PDB entry 6JQA | X-ray diffraction, 2.40 A resolution | chains B and D of the 4 polymer chains in the assembly

# Chain B
Name: Phytoplasmal effector causing phyllody 1
Source organism: Onion yellows phytoplasma OY-W
UniProtKB: X5IFG3 (X5IFG3_ONYPH); residues 1-91 here correspond to UniProt positions 35-125 (UniProt number = residue number + 34)
Sequence (91 residues; numbered 1 to 91; the number before each row is that of its first residue):
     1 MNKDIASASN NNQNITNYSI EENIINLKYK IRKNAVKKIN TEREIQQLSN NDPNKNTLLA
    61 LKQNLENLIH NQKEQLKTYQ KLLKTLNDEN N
Not modelled in the structure: 1-3
Modified positions: Tyr18 (3,5-diiodotyrosine; TYI); Tyr29 (3,5-diiodotyrosine; TYI); Tyr79 (3,5-diiodotyrosine; TYI)

# Chain D
Name: Phytoplasmal effector causing phyllody 1
Source organism: Onion yellows phytoplasma OY-W
UniProtKB: X5IFG3 (X5IFG3_ONYPH); residues 1-91 here correspond to UniProt positions 35-125 (UniProt number = residue number + 34)
Sequence (91 residues; numbered 1 to 91; the number before each row is that of its first residue):
     1 MNKDIASASN NNQNITNYSI EENIINLKYK IRKNAVKKIN TEREIQQLSN NDPNKNTLLA
    61 LKQNLENLIH NQKEQLKTYQ KLLKTLNDEN N
Not modelled in the structure: 1-10
Modified positions: Tyr29 (3-iodo-tyrosine; IYR); Tyr79 (3,5-diiodotyrosine; TYI)

# Interface between chain B and chain D
Pairs across the interface - 17 pairs, chain B then chain D:
  Thr57(B) - Thr78(D)
  Thr57(B) - Leu82(D)
  Leu61(B) - Thr78(D)
  Asn64(B) - Asn71(D)  hydrogen bond
  Asn64(B) - Glu74(D)
  Asn67(B) - Asn71(D)
  Leu68(B) - Leu68(D)  hydrophobic
  Leu68(B) - Asn71(D)
  Asn71(B) - Asn64(D)
  Asn71(B) - Asn67(D)
  Glu74(B) - Asn64(D)
  Gln75(B) - Asn64(D)
  Thr78(B) - Ala60(D)
  Thr78(B) - Leu61(D)
  Tyr79(B) - Leu61(D)
  Leu82(B) - Asn54(D)
  Leu82(B) - Thr57(D)
Other interface residues (no listed pair), chain B (13 interface residues in all): Ala60, Leu65
Other interface residues (no listed pair), chain D (13 interface residues in all): Gln75, Tyr79

# In short
Chain B and chain D each contribute 13 residues to their interface; the contacts include 1 hydrogen bond. Its
one hydrogen-bonded contact is Asn64(B)-Asn71(D).
Chain B is Phytoplasmal effector causing phyllody 1 and chain D is Phytoplasmal effector causing phyllody 1,
both from Onion yellows phytoplasma OY-W; the structure, Crystal structure of phyllogen, a phyllody inducing
effector protein of phytoplasma, was determined by X-ray diffraction.
